1CYX - chain A; structure by X-ray diffraction, 2.30 A resolution.

[Chain A]
Protein: CYOA
From: Escherichia coli
Notes: EC 1.10.3.-; fragment: periplasmic fragment (residues 111 - 315)
Reference sequence: P0ABJ1 (CYOA_ECOLI); residue numbers follow UniProt; this construct covers 111-315
Amino-acid sequence (205 residues; numbered 111 to 315; the number before each row is that of its first residue):
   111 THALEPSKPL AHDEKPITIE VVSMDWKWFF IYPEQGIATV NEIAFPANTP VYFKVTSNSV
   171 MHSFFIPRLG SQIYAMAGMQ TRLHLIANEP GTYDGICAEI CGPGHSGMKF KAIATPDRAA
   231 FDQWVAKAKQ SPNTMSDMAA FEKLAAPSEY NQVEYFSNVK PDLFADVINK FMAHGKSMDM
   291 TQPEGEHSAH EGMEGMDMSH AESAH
Unresolved in the structure: 111-124, 283-315
Construct notes: engineered mutation His-172 (Asn in P0ABJ1), Cys-207 (Ser in P0ABJ1), Glu-209 (Ser in P0ABJ1), Ile-210 (Tyr in P0ABJ1), Cys-211 (Ser in P0ABJ1), His-215 (Phe in P0ABJ1)
Ion coordination: dinuclear copper ion: His-172, Cys-207, Glu-209, Cys-211, His-215

[Summary]
His-172, Cys-207, Glu-209, Cys-211 and His-215 coordinate a dinuclear copper ion ion.
Chain A is CYOA (Escherichia coli); the structure, Quinol oxidase (PERIPLASMIC fragment of subunit II with
engineered Cu-A binding site)(cyoa), was determined by X-ray diffraction.
